1W3N - chains B and D of the 4 polymer chains in the assembly; structure by X-ray diffraction, 2.10 A resolution.

# Chain B (and D)
Molecule: 2-keto-3-deoxy gluconate aldolase
Organism: Sulfolobus solfataricus
Notes: EC 4.1.2.20; chain D of this document is another copy of the same molecule, construct and numbering; everything in this record applies to it too
UniProt: O54288 (O54288); numbering as in UniProt (aligned over 1-294)
Chain sequence (294 residues; each row starts with the number of its first residue):
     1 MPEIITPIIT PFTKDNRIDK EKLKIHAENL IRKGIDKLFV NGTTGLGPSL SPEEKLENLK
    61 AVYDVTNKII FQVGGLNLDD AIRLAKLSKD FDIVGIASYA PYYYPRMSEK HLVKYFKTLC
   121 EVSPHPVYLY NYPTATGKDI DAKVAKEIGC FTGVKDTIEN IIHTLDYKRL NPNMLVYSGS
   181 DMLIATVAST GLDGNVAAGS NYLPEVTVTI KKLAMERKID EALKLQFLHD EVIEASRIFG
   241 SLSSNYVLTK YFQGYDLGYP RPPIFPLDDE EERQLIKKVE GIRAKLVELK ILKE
Not modelled in the structure: 1
Disulfides: Cys120-Cys150
Glycans and other covalent adducts: 3-deoxy-D-arabino-hexonic acid (SSH) linked to Lys155
Ligand contacts: 3-deoxy-D-arabino-hexonic acid (SSH): Pro7, Phe39, Gly42, Thr43, Thr44, Tyr130, Tyr132, Thr157, Gly179, Val196, Ala198
Swiss-Prot annotation at these positions:
  - active site: Lys155 (Schiff-base intermediate with substrate)
  - binding site (substrate): Thr43, Thr44, Tyr130 to Tyr132, Lys155 to Thr157
  - site: Tyr130 (Proton shuttle)

# Interface between chain B and chain D
Pairs across the interface (41; chain B residue first):
  Glu159(B) with Asn160(D), hydrogen bond; Ile161(D), hydrogen bond (backbone-backbone); Ile162(D)
  Asn160(B) with Glu159(D)
  Ile161(B) with Ile161(D), hydrophobic; Leu183(D), hydrophobic
  Ile162(B) with Ser180(D); Met182(D), hydrophobic; Leu183(D), hydrophobic
  Leu165(B) with Thr186(D); Phe227(D)
  Arg169(B) with Phe227(D); Asp230(D), salt bridge; Glu231(D); Glu234(D), salt bridge
  Ser180(B) with Ile162(D)
  Met182(B) with Ile162(D), hydrophobic
  Leu183(B) with Ile161(D), hydrophobic; Ile162(D), hydrophobic; Leu165(D), hydrophobic
  Thr186(B) with Leu165(D); Thr186(D); Thr190(D), hydrogen bond
  Ser189(B) with Ser189(D), hydrogen bond; Thr190(D); Ile219(D)
  Thr190(B) with Thr186(D), hydrogen bond; Ser189(D); Ile219(D); Leu223(D)
  Arg217(B) with Arg217(D)
  Ile219(B) with Ser189(D); Thr190(D); Gly191(D)
  Leu223(B) with Lys168(D); Thr190(D)
  Phe227(B) with Leu165(D); Arg169(D)
  Asp230(B) with Arg169(D), salt bridge
  Glu231(B) with Arg169(D)
  Glu234(B) with Arg169(D), salt bridge
Other interface residues (no listed pair), chain B (23 interface residues in all): Asp166, Lys168, Gly191, Asp220

# Summary
The interface between chain B and chain D involves 23 residues on one side and 21 on the other; the contacts
include 5 hydrogen bonds and 4 salt bridges. Polar pairs include Arg169(B)-Asp230(D), Arg169(B)-Glu234(D) and
Glu159(B)-Asn160(D). 3-deoxy-D-arabino-hexonic acid is covalently linked to Lys155(B).
Both chains are 2-keto-3-deoxy gluconate aldolase (Sulfolobus solfataricus). Entry 1W3N (Sulfolobus
solfataricus 2-keto-3-deoxygluconate (KDG) aldolase complex with D-KDG) was determined by X-ray diffraction
together with 1W37, 1W3I and 1W3T from the same study.
